9IP3 - chains B and C of the 5 polymer chains in the assembly; structure by electron microscopy, 3.10 A resolution.

# Chain B (and C)
Name: Maltose/maltodextrin-binding periplasmic protein, Polymerase cofactor VP35
Organism: Escherichia coli (strain K12)
Notes: chain C of this document is another copy of the same molecule, construct and numbering; everything in this record applies to it too
Reference sequence: chimeric construct of P0AEX9, Q05127: residues -302 to 61 from P0AEX9 (MALE_ECOLI) positions 29-392 (UniProt number = residue number + 331); residues 80-340 from Q05127 positions 80-340 (same numbers)
Chain sequence (657 residues; row label = number of the first residue in the row; numbers below 1 keep their minus sign (Met-316 is residue -316)):
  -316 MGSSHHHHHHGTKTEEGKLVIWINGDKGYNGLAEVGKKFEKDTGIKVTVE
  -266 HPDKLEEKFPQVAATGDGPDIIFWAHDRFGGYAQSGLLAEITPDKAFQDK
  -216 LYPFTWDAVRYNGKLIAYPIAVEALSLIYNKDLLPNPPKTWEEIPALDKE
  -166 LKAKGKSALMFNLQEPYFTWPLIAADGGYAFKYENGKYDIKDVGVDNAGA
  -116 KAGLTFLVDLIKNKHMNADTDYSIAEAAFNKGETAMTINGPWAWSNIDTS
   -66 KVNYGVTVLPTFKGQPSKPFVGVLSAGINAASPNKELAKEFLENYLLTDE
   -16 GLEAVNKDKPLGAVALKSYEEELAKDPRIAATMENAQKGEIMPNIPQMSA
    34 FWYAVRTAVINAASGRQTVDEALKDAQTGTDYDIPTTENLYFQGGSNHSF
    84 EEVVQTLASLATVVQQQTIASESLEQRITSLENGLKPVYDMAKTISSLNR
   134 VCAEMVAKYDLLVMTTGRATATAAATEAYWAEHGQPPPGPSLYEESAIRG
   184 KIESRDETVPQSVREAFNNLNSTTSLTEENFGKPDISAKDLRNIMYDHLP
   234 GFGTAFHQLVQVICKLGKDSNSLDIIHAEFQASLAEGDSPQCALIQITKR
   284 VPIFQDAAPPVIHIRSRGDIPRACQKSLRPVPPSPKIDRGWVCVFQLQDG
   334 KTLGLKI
Unresolved in the structure: -316 to 122 (chain C: -316 to 123, 180-340)
Differences from the reference sequence: initiating methionine (-316); expression tag (-315 to -303); linker (62-79)
UniProt features mapped onto this chain:
  - modified residue: Ser187 (Phosphoserine), Ser205 (Phosphoserine), Thr206 (Phosphothreonine), Thr207 (Phosphothreonine), Ser208 (Phosphoserine), Thr210 (Phosphothreonine), Ser310 (Phosphoserine), Ser317 (Phosphoserine)
  - cross-link: Lys309 (Glycyl lysine isopeptide (Lys-Gly) (interchain with G-Cter in ubiquitin))

# How chain B and chain C interact
Contacting residue pairs (44):
  Met124(B) - Met124(C)
  Thr127(B) - Ile128(C)
  Ile128(B) - Ile128(C)  hydrophobic
  Ser130(B) - Asn132(C)
  Leu131(B) - Ile128(C)
  Leu131(B) - Leu131(C)  hydrophobic
  Val134(B) - Asn132(C)
  Val134(B) - Cys135(C)  hydrophobic
  Val134(B) - Ala136(C)
  Glu137(B) - Val139(C)
  Met138(B) - Cys135(C)  hydrophobic
  Met138(B) - Val139(C)  hydrophobic
  Lys141(B) - Tyr142(C)  hydrogen bond (backbone-side chain)
  Tyr142(B) - Met138(C)
  Tyr142(B) - Tyr142(C)  hydrophobic
  Leu144(B) - Tyr142(C)
  Leu145(B) - Tyr142(C)  hydrophobic
  Leu145(B) - Leu145(C)  hydrophobic
  Thr148(B) - Met147(C)
  Thr148(B) - Thr153(C)
  Thr149(B) - Met147(C)
  Arg151(B) - Glu160(C)  salt bridge
  Ala152(B) - Ala156(C)  hydrophobic
  Tyr162(B) - Arg151(C)
  Pro169(B) - Arg151(C)  hydrogen bond (backbone-side chain)
  Pro171(B) - Arg151(C)
  Pro171(B) - Ala152(C)
  Gly172(B) - Gly150(C)
  Gly172(B) - Arg151(C)
  Pro173(B) - Thr148(C)
  Pro173(B) - Gly150(C)
  Pro173(B) - Thr153(C)
  Ser174(B) - Met147(C)
  Ser174(B) - Thr148(C)  hydrogen bond (backbone-backbone)
  Leu175(B) - Val146(C)
  Leu175(B) - Met147(C)  hydrophobic
  Tyr176(B) - Leu145(C)
  Tyr176(B) - Val146(C)  hydrogen bond (backbone-backbone)
  Tyr176(B) - Thr148(C)  hydrogen bond
  Glu177(B) - Leu144(C)
  Glu178(B) - Leu144(C)  hydrogen bond (backbone-backbone)
  Glu178(B) - Val146(C)
  Ile181(B) - Val146(C)  hydrophobic
  Leu203(B) - Val146(C)  hydrophobic
Also at the interface, not in a pair above, chain B (32 interface residues in all): Cys135, Gly150, Pro170, Val196
Also at the interface, not in a pair above, chain C (23 interface residues in all): Ala125, Asp143, Glu177

# Summary
Chain B and chain C form an interface of 32 and 23 residues respectively; the contacts include 6 hydrogen
bonds and 1 salt bridge. Among the polar pairs are Arg151(B)-Glu160(C), Lys141(B)-Tyr142(C) and
Pro169(B)-Arg151(C).
Chain B and chain C are both Maltose/maltodextrin-binding periplasmic protein, Polymerase cofactor VP35
(Escherichia coli (strain K12)); the structure, Cryo-EM structure of the RNA-dependent RNA polymerase complex
in a compact conformation from Ebola virus, was determined by electron microscopy together with 9IP2 and 9IP4
from the same study.
